Entry 8X9T (electron microscopy, 2.75 A resolution); this record covers chains A and B of the 5 polymer chains in the assembly.

[Chain A]
Name: Gs protein alpha subunit
Source organism: Bos taurus
Amino-acid sequence (361 residues; numbered 8 to 394; 26 numbers in that range are skipped by the numbering (no residue carries them; nothing is unmodelled there); the number before each row is that of its first residue):
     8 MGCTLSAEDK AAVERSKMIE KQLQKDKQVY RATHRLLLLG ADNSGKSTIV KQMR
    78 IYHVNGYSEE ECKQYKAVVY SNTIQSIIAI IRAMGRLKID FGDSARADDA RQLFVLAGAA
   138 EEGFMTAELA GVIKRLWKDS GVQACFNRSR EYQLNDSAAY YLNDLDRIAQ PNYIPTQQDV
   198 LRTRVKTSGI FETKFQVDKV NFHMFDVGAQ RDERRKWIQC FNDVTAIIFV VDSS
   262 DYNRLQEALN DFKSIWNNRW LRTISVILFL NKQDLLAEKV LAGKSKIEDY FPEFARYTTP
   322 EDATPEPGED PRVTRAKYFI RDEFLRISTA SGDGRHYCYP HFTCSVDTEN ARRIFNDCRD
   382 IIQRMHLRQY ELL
Unresolved in the structure: 8-11, 78-204, 262-263

[Chain B]
Name: Guanine nucleotide-binding protein G(I)/G(S)/G(T) subunit beta-1
Source organism: Rattus norvegicus
UniProtKB: P54311 (GBB1_RAT); residues 2-340 here = UniProt positions 2-340
Amino-acid sequence (344 residues; numbered -3 to 340; the number before each row is that of its first residue; numbers below 1 keep their minus sign (Gly-3 is residue -3)):
    -3 GSLLQSELDQ LRQEAEQLKN QIRDARKACA DATLSQITNN IDPVGRIQMR TRRTLRGHLA
    57 KIYAMHWGTD SRLLVSASQD GKLIIWDSYT TNKVHAIPLR SSWVMTCAYA PSGNYVACGG
   117 LDNICSIYNL KTREGNVRVS RELAGHTGYL SCCRFLDDNQ IVTSSGDTTC ALWDIETGQQ
   177 TTTFTGHTGD VMSLSLAPDT RLFVSGACDA SAKLWDVREG MCRQTFTGHE SDINAICFFP
   237 NGNAFATGSD DATCRLFDLR ADQELMTYSH DNIICGITSV SFSKSGRLLL AGYDDFNCNV
   297 WDALKADRAG VLAGHDNRVS CLGVTDDGMA VATGSWDSFL KIWN
Unresolved in the structure: -3 to 2
Sequence notes: expression tag (-3 to 1)

[Interface between chain A and chain B]
Residue-residue contacts (59; chain A residue first):
  Val20(A) - Asn88(B)
  Arg22(A) - Val90(B)  hydrogen bond (side chain-backbone)
  Arg22(A) - His91(B)
  Ser23(A) - Asn88(B)
  Ser23(A) - Lys89(B)  hydrogen bond (side chain-backbone)
  Ile26(A) - Lys89(B)
  Ile26(A) - Ala92(B)  hydrophobic
  Glu27(A) - Lys89(B)  salt bridge
  Leu30(A) - Gly53(B)
  Leu30(A) - Leu55(B)
  Leu30(A) - Lys78(B)
  Leu30(A) - Ile80(B)  hydrophobic
  Leu30(A) - Lys89(B)
  Asp33(A) - Leu55(B)
  Asp33(A) - Lys78(B)  salt bridge
  Lys34(A) - Leu55(B)
  Tyr37(A) - Ala56(B)
  Ser205(A) - Asp118(B)
  Gly206(A) - Leu117(B)
  Gly206(A) - Asp118(B)
  Gly206(A) - Asn119(B)
  Ile207(A) - Trp99(B)
  Ile207(A) - Leu117(B)  hydrogen bond (backbone-backbone)
  Phe222(A) - Trp99(B)
  Ala226(A) - Asn119(B)  hydrogen bond (backbone-side chain)
  Ala226(A) - Thr143(B)
  Ala226(A) - Gly144(B)  hydrogen bond (backbone-backbone)
  Gln227(A) - Asn119(B)  hydrogen bond
  Gln227(A) - Gly144(B)
  Gln227(A) - Tyr145(B)  hydrogen bond (side chain-backbone)
  Arg228(A) - Gly162(B)  hydrogen bond (side chain-backbone)
  Arg228(A) - Asp163(B)
  Arg228(A) - Thr164(B)
  Arg228(A) - Asp186(B)  salt bridge
  Glu230(A) - Asp186(B)
  Arg232(A) - Cys204(B)
  Arg232(A) - Asp228(B)  salt bridge
  Lys233(A) - Tyr145(B)
  Lys233(A) - Met188(B)
  Lys233(A) - Cys204(B)
  Lys233(A) - Asp228(B)  salt bridge
  Lys233(A) - Asn230(B)
  Lys233(A) - Asp246(B)  salt bridge
  Trp234(A) - Leu117(B)  hydrophobic
  Gln236(A) - Tyr59(B)  hydrogen bond (backbone-side chain)
  Gln236(A) - Arg314(B)  hydrogen bond
  Gln236(A) - Trp332(B)
  Cys237(A) - Lys57(B)  hydrogen bond (backbone-side chain)
  Cys237(A) - Tyr59(B)  hydrogen bond (backbone-side chain)
  Cys237(A) - Gln75(B)  hydrogen bond (backbone-side chain)
  Cys237(A) - Trp99(B)
  Phe238(A) - Trp99(B)
  Phe238(A) - Leu117(B)  hydrophobic
  Asn239(A) - Lys57(B)
  Asn239(A) - Tyr59(B)
  Asn239(A) - Trp332(B)
  Arg280(A) - Asp290(B)  salt bridge
  Trp281(A) - Arg314(B)
  Trp281(A) - Trp332(B)  hydrophobic
Interface residues without a listed pair, chain A (32 interface residues in all): Asp16, Ala19, Arg42, Gly225, Asp240, Val241
Interface residues without a listed pair, chain B (37 interface residues in all): Asp76, Thr87, Ser98, Met101, Gly185

[Summary]
32 residues of chain A and 37 residues of chain B are in contact; the contacts include 13 hydrogen bonds and 7
salt bridges. Among the polar pairs are Glu27(A)-Lys89(B), Asp33(A)-Lys78(B) and Arg228(A)-Asp186(B).
Here chain A is Gs protein alpha subunit (Bos taurus) and chain B is Guanine nucleotide-binding protein
G(I)/G(S)/G(T) subunit beta-1 (Rattus norvegicus). Entry 8X9T (Identification, structure and agonist design of
an androgen membrane receptor) was determined by electron microscopy, deposited together with 8X9S, 8X9U, 9IV1
and 9IV2.
